8XL1 - chains A and B; structure by electron microscopy, 2.57 A resolution.

[Chain A (and B)]
Name: Acetyl-CoA carboxylase 1
Source organism: Homo sapiens
Notes: EC 6.4.1.2; chain B of this document is another copy of the same molecule, construct and numbering; everything in this record applies to it too
UniProtKB: Q13085 (ACACA_HUMAN); numbering as in UniProt (aligned over 1-2346)
Amino-acid sequence (2346 residues; row label = number of the first residue in the row):
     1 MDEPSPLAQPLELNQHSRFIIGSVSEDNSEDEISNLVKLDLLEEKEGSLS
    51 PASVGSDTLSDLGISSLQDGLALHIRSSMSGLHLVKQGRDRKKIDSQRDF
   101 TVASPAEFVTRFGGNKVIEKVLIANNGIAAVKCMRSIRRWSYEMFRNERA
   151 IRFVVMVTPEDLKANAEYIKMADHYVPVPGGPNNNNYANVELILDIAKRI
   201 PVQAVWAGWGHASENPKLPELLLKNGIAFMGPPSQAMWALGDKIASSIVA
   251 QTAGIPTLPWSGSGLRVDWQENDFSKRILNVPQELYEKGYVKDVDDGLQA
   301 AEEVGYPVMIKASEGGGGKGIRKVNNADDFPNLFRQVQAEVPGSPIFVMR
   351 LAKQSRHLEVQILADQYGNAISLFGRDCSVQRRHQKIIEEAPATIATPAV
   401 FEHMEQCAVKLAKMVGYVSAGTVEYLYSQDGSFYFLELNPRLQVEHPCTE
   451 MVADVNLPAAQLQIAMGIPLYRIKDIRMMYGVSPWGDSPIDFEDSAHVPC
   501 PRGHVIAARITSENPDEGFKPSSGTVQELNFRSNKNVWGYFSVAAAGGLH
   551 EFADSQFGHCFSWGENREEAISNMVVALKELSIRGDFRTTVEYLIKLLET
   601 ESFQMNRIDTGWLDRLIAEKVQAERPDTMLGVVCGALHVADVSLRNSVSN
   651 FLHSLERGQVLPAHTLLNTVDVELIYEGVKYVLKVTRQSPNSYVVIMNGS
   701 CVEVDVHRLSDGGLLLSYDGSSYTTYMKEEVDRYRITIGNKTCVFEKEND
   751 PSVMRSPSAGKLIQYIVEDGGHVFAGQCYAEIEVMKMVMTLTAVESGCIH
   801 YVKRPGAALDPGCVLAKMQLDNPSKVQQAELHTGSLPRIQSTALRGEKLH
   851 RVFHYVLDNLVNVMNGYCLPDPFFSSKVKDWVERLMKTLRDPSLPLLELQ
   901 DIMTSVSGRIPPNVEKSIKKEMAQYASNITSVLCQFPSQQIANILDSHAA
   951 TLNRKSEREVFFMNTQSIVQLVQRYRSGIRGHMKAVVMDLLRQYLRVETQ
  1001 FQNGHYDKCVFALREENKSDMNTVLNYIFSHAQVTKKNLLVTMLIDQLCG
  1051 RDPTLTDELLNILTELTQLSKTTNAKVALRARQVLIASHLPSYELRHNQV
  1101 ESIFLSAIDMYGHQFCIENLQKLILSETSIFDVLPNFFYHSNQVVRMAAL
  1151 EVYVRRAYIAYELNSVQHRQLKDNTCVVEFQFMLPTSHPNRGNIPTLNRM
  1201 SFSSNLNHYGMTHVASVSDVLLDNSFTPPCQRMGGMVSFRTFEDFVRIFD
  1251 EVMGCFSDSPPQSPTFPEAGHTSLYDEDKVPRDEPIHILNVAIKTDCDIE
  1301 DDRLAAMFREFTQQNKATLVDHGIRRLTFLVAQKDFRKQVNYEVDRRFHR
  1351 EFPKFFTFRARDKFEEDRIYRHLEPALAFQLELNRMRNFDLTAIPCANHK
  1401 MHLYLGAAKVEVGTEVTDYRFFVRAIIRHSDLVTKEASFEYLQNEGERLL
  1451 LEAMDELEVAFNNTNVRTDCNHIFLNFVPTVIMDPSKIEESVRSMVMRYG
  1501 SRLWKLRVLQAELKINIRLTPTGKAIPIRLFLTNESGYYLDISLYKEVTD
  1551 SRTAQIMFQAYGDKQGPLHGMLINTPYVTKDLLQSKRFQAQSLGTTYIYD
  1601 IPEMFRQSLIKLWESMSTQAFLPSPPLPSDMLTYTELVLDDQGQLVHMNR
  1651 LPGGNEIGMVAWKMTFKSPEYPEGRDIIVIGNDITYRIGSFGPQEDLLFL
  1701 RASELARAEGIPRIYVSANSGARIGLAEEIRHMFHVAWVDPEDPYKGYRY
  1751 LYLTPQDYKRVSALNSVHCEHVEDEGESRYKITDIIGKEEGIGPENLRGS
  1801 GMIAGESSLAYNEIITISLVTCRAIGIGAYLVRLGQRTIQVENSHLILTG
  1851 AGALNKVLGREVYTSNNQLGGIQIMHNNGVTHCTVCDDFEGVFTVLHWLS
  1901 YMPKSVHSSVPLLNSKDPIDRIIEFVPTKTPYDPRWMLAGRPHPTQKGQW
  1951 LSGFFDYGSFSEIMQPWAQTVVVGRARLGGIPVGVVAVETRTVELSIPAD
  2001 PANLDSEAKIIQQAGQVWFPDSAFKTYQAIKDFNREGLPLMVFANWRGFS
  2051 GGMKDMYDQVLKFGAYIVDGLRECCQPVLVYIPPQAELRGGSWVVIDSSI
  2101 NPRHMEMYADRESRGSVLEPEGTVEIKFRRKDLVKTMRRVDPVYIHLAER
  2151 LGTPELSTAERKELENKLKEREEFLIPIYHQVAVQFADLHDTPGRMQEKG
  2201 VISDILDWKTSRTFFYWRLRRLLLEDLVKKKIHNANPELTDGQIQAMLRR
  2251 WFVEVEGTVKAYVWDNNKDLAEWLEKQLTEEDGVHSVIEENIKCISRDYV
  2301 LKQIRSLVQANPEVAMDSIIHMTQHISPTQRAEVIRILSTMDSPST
Disordered / not traced: 1-618, 749-846, 1190-1230, 1256-1283, 1333-1351, 1519-1524, 2338-2346 (chain B: 1-1579, 2338-2346)
Ligand contacts:
  - acetyl coenzyme A (ACO), molecule 1: I1688, S1690, S1720, G1721, A1722, R1723, I1724, R1823, I1825, G1826, I1827
  - acetyl coenzyme A (ACO), molecule 2: G2090, G2091, V2094, V2117, L2118, I2126, K2127, R2129
UniProt features mapped onto this chain:
  - active site: R441
  - binding site (ATP): G315 to G320
  - binding site (Mg(2+)): E424, E437, N439
  - binding site (Mn(2+)): E424, E437, N439
  - binding site (CoA): R1823, K2127, R2129
  - modified residue: M1 (N-acetylmethionine), S5 (Phosphoserine), S23 (Phosphoserine), S25 (Phosphoserine), S29 (Phosphoserine), S34 (Phosphoserine), S48 (Phosphoserine), S50 (Phosphoserine), S53 (Phosphoserine), T58 (Phosphothreonine), S78 (Phosphoserine), S80 (Phosphoserine), S488 (Phosphoserine), T610 (Phosphothreonine), K786 (N6-biotinyllysine), S835 (Phosphoserine), S1201 (Phosphoserine), S1216 (Phosphoserine), S1218 (Phosphoserine), T1227 (Phosphothreonine) and 5 more in UniProt

[Interface between chain A and chain B]
Contacting residue pairs (235; chain A residue first):
  R657(A) with Y2262(B)
  D1563(A) with R2138(B), salt bridge
  I1724(A) with V2117(B), hydrophobic; L2118(B), hydrophobic
  L1726(A) with K2127(B); F2128(B), hydrophobic; H2190(B)
  R1731(A) with K2127(B); F2128(B); R2139(B), hydrogen bond (backbone-side chain); F2186(B)
  H1732(A) with R2139(B), hydrogen bond (backbone-side chain)
  F1734(A) with R2139(B), hydrogen bond (backbone-side chain)
  W1738(A) with V2140(B); I2178(B), hydrophobic; Y2179(B)
  P1744(A) with L2175(B), hydrophobic; I2178(B)
  Y1745(A) with F2174(B), hydrogen bond (side chain-backbone); L2175(B); P2177(B); I2178(B), hydrophobic
  Y1748(A) with Q2181(B); V2182(B), hydrophobic; Q2185(B)
  N1765(A) with E2198(B), hydrogen bond
  H1768(A) with E2198(B)
  T1783(A) with L2189(B)
  D1784(A) with L2189(B); T2192(B), hydrogen bond
  I1785(A) with F2186(B), hydrophobic; L2189(B); H2190(B); R2195(B)
  I1786(A) with R2195(B), hydrogen bond (backbone-side chain); K2199(B)
  G1793(A) with R2195(B)
  P1794(A) with R2195(B); V2201(B)
  E1795(A) with K2199(B)
  L1797(A) with W2093(B), hydrophobic; D2097(B); V2117(B), hydrophobic
  R1798(A) with D2097(B); S2098(B), hydrogen bond; S2099(B), hydrogen bond; G2200(B); V2201(B)
  S1800(A) with V2094(B)
  M1802(A) with S2099(B)
  G1805(A) with R2072(B)
  S1808(A) with D2069(B), hydrogen bond; R2072(B), hydrogen bond
  L1809(A) with R2072(B)
  N1812(A) with R2072(B)
  Y1830(A) with F2049(B)
  R1833(A) with L2061(B); K2062(B); A2065(B)
  L1834(A) with A2065(B), hydrophobic; D2069(B)
  L1846(A) with M2056(B)
  L1848(A) with F2049(B), hydrophobic; L2061(B), hydrophobic
  T1849(A) with F2049(B)
  L1854(A) with G2051(B)
  K1856(A) with E2125(B), salt bridge
  Y1863(A) with G2052(B); M2053(B), hydrogen bond (side chain-backbone)
  Q1868(A) with M2053(B)
  L1869(A) with G2051(B); M2056(B)
  I1874(A) with M2053(B), hydrophobic; Y2057(B)
  M1875(A) with L2061(B), hydrophobic
  N1878(A) with M2056(B), hydrogen bond (side chain-backbone); Y2057(B); Q2059(B), hydrogen bond (backbone-side chain); K2062(B), hydrogen bond (backbone-side chain)
  G1879(A) with K2062(B), hydrogen bond (backbone-side chain)
  W1967(A) with Q2059(B); K2062(B)
  S1996(A) with Y2057(B)
  I1997(A) with Y2057(B)
  A1999(A) with M2053(B)
  D2000(A) with K2054(B)
  P2001(A) with M2053(B)
  F2024(A) with Y2066(B)
  Q2028(A) with Y2066(B)
  F2049(A) with Y1830(B); L1848(B), hydrophobic; T1849(B)
  G2051(A) with L1854(B)
  G2052(A) with Y1863(B)
  M2053(A) with Y1863(B); Q1868(B); A1999(B); P2001(B)
  M2056(A) with L1846(B); L1869(B); M1875(B), hydrophobic; N1878(B), hydrogen bond (backbone-side chain)
  Y2057(A) with I1874(B); N1878(B), hydrogen bond (backbone-side chain); I1997(B)
  Q2059(A) with N1878(B), hydrogen bond (side chain-backbone); W1967(B)
  V2060(A) with L1848(B), hydrophobic
  L2061(A) with Y1830(B), hydrophobic; R1833(B); L1848(B), hydrophobic
  K2062(A) with R1833(B); N1878(B), hydrogen bond (side chain-backbone); V1880(B); W1967(B); F2024(B)
  A2065(A) with R1833(B); L1834(B), hydrophobic
  Y2066(A) with F2024(B); Y2027(B); Q2028(B), hydrogen bond
  V2068(A) with S1808(B)
  D2069(A) with S1808(B), hydrogen bond; L1834(B)
  R2072(A) with G1805(B); S1808(B), hydrogen bond; L1809(B); N1812(B)
  G2090(A) with L1797(B)
  W2093(A) with L1797(B), hydrophobic
  V2094(A) with S1800(B); G1801(B); A1804(B)
  D2097(A) with R1798(B), salt bridge
  S2098(A) with R1798(B), hydrogen bond
  S2099(A) with R1798(B), hydrogen bond; M1802(B)
  I2100(A) with G1801(B)
  S2116(A) with L1797(B)
  V2117(A) with A1722(B), hydrophobic; I1724(B), hydrophobic; L1797(B), hydrophobic
  L2118(A) with I1724(B), hydrophobic
  T2123(A) with L1726(B)
  E2125(A) with K1856(B), salt bridge
  I2126(A) with I1724(B), hydrophobic
  K2127(A) with I1724(B); L1726(B); R1731(B), hydrogen bond (backbone-side chain)
  F2128(A) with L1726(B), hydrophobic; R1731(B)
  R2139(A) with R1731(B), hydrogen bond (side chain-backbone); H1732(B), hydrogen bond (side chain-backbone); M1733(B); F1734(B), hydrogen bond (side chain-backbone)
  F2174(A) with Y1745(B), hydrogen bond (backbone-side chain)
  L2175(A) with P1744(B), hydrophobic; Y1745(B)
  I2178(A) with W1738(B), hydrophobic; P1744(B); Y1745(B), hydrophobic
  Q2181(A) with Y1748(B), hydrogen bond (backbone-side chain)
  V2182(A) with F1734(B), hydrophobic; Y1748(B)
  Q2185(A) with Y1748(B)
  F2186(A) with A1727(B); I1730(B), hydrophobic; R1731(B); I1785(B), hydrophobic
  L2189(A) with I1782(B); T1783(B); D1784(B); I1785(B), hydrogen bond (backbone-backbone)
  H2190(A) with L1726(B); I1785(B)
  T2192(A) with D1784(B), hydrogen bond
  R2195(A) with I1785(B); I1786(B), hydrogen bond (side chain-backbone); G1793(B); P1794(B)
  M2196(A) with P1794(B), hydrophobic
  E2198(A) with N1765(B), hydrogen bond
  K2199(A) with I1786(B); E1795(B)
  G2200(A) with R1798(B)
  V2201(A) with P1794(B); R1798(B)
  R2297(A) with E2313(B), hydrogen bond (side chain-backbone); V2314(B); M2316(B); D2317(B), salt bridge
  V2300(A) with L2307(B)
  L2301(A) with D2317(B); S2318(B)
  Q2303(A) with L2307(B)
  I2304(A) with I2304(B), hydrophobic; V2308(B), hydrophobic; V2314(B), hydrophobic; S2318(B)
  R2305(A) with H2321(B)
  L2307(A) with V2300(B); I2304(B), hydrophobic; L2307(B), hydrophobic
  V2308(A) with M2322(B), hydrophobic
  Q2309(A) with H2321(B), hydrogen bond
  N2311(A) with V2300(B)
  P2312(A) with H2325(B)
  E2313(A) with R2297(B), hydrogen bond (backbone-side chain)
  V2314(A) with R2297(B); I2304(B), hydrophobic
  A2315(A) with H2325(B)
  M2316(A) with Q2330(B)
  D2317(A) with R2297(B), salt bridge
  S2318(A) with L2301(B); I2304(B); M2322(B)
  I2319(A) with I2319(B), hydrophobic; M2322(B); V2334(B), hydrophobic
  I2320(A) with E2333(B); I2337(B), hydrophobic
  H2321(A) with Q2309(B), hydrogen bond
  M2322(A) with V2308(B), hydrophobic; A2315(B); S2318(B); I2319(B); M2322(B), hydrophobic
  H2325(A) with A2315(B)
  R2331(A) with V2334(B), hydrogen bond (side chain-backbone); I2335(B), hydrogen bond (side chain-backbone); I2337(B)
  V2334(A) with R2331(B), hydrogen bond (backbone-side chain)
  I2335(A) with R2331(B), hydrogen bond (backbone-side chain); I2335(B), hydrophobic
  I2337(A) with R2331(B)
Interface residues without a listed pair, chain A (152 interface residues in all): A1722, G1725, A1727, I1730, M1733, V1736, P1741, L1751, I1782, G1787, I1792, G1801, A1804, I1827, I1847, V1880, L1995, P1998, Y2027, S2050, G2091, T2136, V2140, P2177, Y2179, G2194, T2323, Q2330
Interface residues without a listed pair, chain B (156 interface residues in all): R1723, G1725, V1736, L1751, G1787, I1792, I1827, A1829, I1847, G1879, L1995, S1996, P1998, D2000, V2060, G2064, V2068, G2091, I2100, S2116, T2123, I2126, T2136, D2141, P2142, I2176, G2194, M2196, Q2303, R2305, N2311, T2323, I2326, R2336

[Overview]
152 residues of chain A face 156 of chain B across their interface; the contacts include 43 hydrogen bonds and
6 salt bridges. Polar contacts include D1563(A)-R2138(B), K1856(A)-E2125(B) and D2097(A)-R1798(B). Bound to
chain A: acetyl coenzyme A.
Both chains are Acetyl-CoA carboxylase 1 (Homo sapiens). Entry 8XL1 (Core region of the human acetyl-CoA
carboxylase 1 filament in complex with acetyl-CoA (ACC1-inact)) was determined by electron microscopy together
with 8XKZ and 8XL2 from the same study.
